2Y2C - chain A; structure by X-ray diffraction, 1.80 A resolution.

== Chain A ==
Molecule: 1,6-anhydro-N-acetylmuramyl-L-alanine amidase ampd
From: Citrobacter freundii
Notes: EC 3.5.1.28
Reference sequence: P82974 (AMPD_CITFR); numbering as in UniProt (aligned over 1-187)
Amino-acid sequence (187 residues; row label = number of the first residue in the row):
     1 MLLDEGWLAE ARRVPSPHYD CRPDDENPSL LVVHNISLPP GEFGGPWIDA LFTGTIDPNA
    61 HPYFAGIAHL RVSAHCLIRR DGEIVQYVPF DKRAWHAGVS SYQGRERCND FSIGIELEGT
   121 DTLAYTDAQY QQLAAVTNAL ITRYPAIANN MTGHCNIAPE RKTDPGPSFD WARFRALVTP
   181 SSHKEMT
Not modelled in the structure: 1, 181-187
UniProt features mapped onto this chain:
  - active site: E116 (Proton acceptor)
  - binding site (Zn(2+)): H34, H154, D164
  - site: K162 (Transition state stabilizer)
Reported in the primary citation:
  - specificity-determining residues: R71 (citing earlier work)

== In short ==
Curated annotation (UniProt) lists active-site residue E116 and 3 Zn2+-binding residues. The paper reports the
specificity determinant R71.
Chain A is 1,6-anhydro-N-acetylmuramyl-L-alanine amidase ampd (Citrobacter freundii); the structure, crystal
structure of AmpD Apoenzyme, was determined by X-ray diffraction together with 2Y28, 2Y2B, 2Y2D and 2Y2E from
the same study.
